8W2O - chains N and R of the 18 polymer chains in the assembly; structure by electron microscopy, 3.49 A resolution.

== Chain N ==
Name: Small nuclear ribonucleoprotein Sm D3
Organism: Saccharomyces cerevisiae S288C
Reference sequence: P43321 (SMD3_YEAST); numbering as in UniProt (aligned over 1-101)
Sequence (101 residues; each row starts with the number of its first residue):
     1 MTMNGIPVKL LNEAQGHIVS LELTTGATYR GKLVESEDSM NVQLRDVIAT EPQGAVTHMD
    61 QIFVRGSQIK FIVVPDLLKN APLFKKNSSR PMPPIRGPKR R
Not modelled in the structure: 1-4, 96-101

== Chain R ==
Molecule: U1 snRNA
Organism: Saccharomyces cerevisiae S288C
Sequence (568 nucleotides; row label = number of the first residue in the row):
     1 AUACUUACCU UAAGAUAUCA GAGGAGAUCA AGAAGUCCUA CUGAUCAAAC AUGCGCUUCC
    61 AAUAGUAGAA GGACGUUAAG CAUUUAUCAU UGAACUAUAA UUGUUCAUUG AAGUCAUUGA
   121 UGCAAACUCC UUGGUCACAC ACACAUACGG CGCGGAAGGC GUGUUUGCUG ACGUUUCCAU
   181 UCCCUUGUUU CAAUCAUUGG UUAAUCCCUU GAUUCCUUUG GGGAUUUUUG GGUUAAACUG
   241 AUUUUUGGGG CCCUUUGUUU CUUCUGCCUG GAGAAGUUUG ACACCAAAUU CAAAUUGGUG
   301 UUAGGGGAGC UGGGGCCUUU CAAAAGAGAG CUUUGUAGAG GCAUUCUUUU UGACUACUUU
   361 UCUCUAGCGU GCCAUUUUAG UUUUUGACGG CAGAUUCGAA UGAACUUAAG UUUAUGAUGA
   421 AGGUAUGGCU GUUGAGAUUA UUUGGUCGGG AUUGUAGUUU GAAGAUGUGC UCUUUUGAGC
   481 AGUCUCAACU UUGCUCGUUC CCGUUAUGGG AAAAAUUUUG GAAGGUCUUG GUAGGAACGG
   541 GUGGAUCUUA UAAUUUUUGA UUUAUUUU
Not modelled in the structure: 1-6, 26-32, 97-102, 203-234, 326-512, 566-568

== Interface between chain N and chain R ==
Pairs across the interface - 11 pairs, chain N then chain R:
  Ser39(N) - U555(R)  base contact
  Asn41(N) - U555(R)  base contact
  Gln53(N) - U114(R)  base contact
  Gly54(N) - U114(R)  hydrogen bond to the base
  Ala55(N) - U114(R)  sugar contact
  Val56(N) - U114(R)  hydrogen bond to the sugar
  Gly66(N) - U555(R)  hydrogen bond to the base
  Ser67(N) - U555(R)  hydrogen bond to the base
  Arg90(N) - G543(R)  sugar contact
  Met92(N) - C172(R)  hydrogen bond to the sugar
  Ile95(N) - G541(R)  base contact
Interface residues without a listed pair, chain N (14 interface residues in all): Met40, Arg65, Pro93
Interface residues without a listed pair, chain R (8 interface residues in all): A171, U542, U556

== In short ==
Chain N and chain R form an interface of 14 and 8 residues respectively; the contacts include 5 hydrogen
bonds. Polar contacts include Gly54(N)-U114(R), Gly66(N)-U555(R) and Ser67(N)-U555(R).
Chain N is Small nuclear ribonucleoprotein Sm D3 and chain R is U1 snRNA, both from Saccharomyces cerevisiae
S288C; the structure, Yeast U1 snRNP with humanized U1C Zinc-Finger domain, was determined by electron
microscopy.
